PDB entry 2BO4 | X-ray diffraction, 1.95 A resolution | chains A and B of the 4 polymer chains in the assembly

Chain A (and B):
Name: Mannosylglycerate synthase
Source organism: Rhodothermus marinus
Notes: EC 2.4.1.-; chain B of this document is another copy of the same molecule, construct and numbering; everything in this record applies to it too
Reference sequence: Q9RFR0 (Q9RFR0_RHOMR); numbering as in UniProt (aligned over 1-397)
Amino-acid sequence (397 residues; row label = number of the first residue in the row):
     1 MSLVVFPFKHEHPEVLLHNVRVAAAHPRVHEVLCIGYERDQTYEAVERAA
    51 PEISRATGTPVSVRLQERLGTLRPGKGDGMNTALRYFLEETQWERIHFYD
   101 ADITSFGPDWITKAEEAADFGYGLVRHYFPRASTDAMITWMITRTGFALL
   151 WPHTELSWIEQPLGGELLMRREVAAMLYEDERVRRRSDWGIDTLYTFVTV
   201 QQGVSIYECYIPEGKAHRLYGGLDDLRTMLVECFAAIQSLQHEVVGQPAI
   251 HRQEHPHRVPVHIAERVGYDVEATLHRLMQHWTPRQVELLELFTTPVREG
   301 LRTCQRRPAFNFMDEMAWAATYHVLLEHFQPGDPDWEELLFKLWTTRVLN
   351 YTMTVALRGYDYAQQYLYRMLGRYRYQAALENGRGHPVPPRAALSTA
Disordered / not traced: 1, 383-397 (chain B: 1, 382-397)
Residues lining bound ligands: citrate anion (FLC): Arg131, Asp135, Ala136, Met137, Ile138, Thr139, Leu163, Arg218, Leu226, Met229
Curated features (UniProtKB/Swiss-Prot):
  - binding site (GDP-alpha-D-mannose): Pro7 to Glu11, Ile35, Gln66, Lys76, Asp100, Ala101, Leu163, Asp192, Arg218, Tyr220
  - binding site (a divalent metal cation): Asp102, His217
  - binding site ((R)-glycerate): Arg131, Ala136 to Thr139

Interface between chain A and chain B:
Residue-residue contacts (39):
  Glu265(A) - Arg358(B)  hydrogen bond (backbone-side chain)
  Glu265(A) - Tyr362(B)
  Arg266(A) - Arg358(B)
  Val267(A) - Met353(B)
  Val267(A) - Arg358(B)
  Asp270(A) - Asn311(B)  hydrogen bond
  Glu272(A) - Arg307(B)  salt bridge
  Glu272(A) - Pro308(B)
  Glu272(A) - Ala309(B)
  Glu272(A) - Phe310(B)  hydrogen bond (side chain-backbone)
  Glu272(A) - Asn311(B)  hydrogen bond (side chain-backbone)
  Leu275(A) - Leu275(B)  hydrophobic
  Leu275(A) - Phe310(B)  hydrophobic
  His276(A) - Arg307(B)
  Met279(A) - Arg306(B)
  Met279(A) - Arg307(B)
  Arg306(A) - Met279(B)
  Arg307(A) - Glu272(B)  salt bridge
  Arg307(A) - His276(B)
  Arg307(A) - Met279(B)
  Pro308(A) - Glu272(B)
  Pro308(A) - Pro308(B)  hydrophobic
  Ala309(A) - Glu272(B)
  Phe310(A) - Glu272(B)  hydrogen bond (backbone-side chain)
  Asn311(A) - Asp270(B)  hydrogen bond
  Asn311(A) - Glu272(B)  hydrogen bond (backbone-side chain)
  Thr352(A) - Leu357(B)
  Met353(A) - Val267(B)
  Met353(A) - Val271(B)  hydrophobic
  Met353(A) - Met353(B)  hydrophobic
  Ala356(A) - Leu357(B)
  Leu357(A) - Val267(B)  hydrophobic
  Leu357(A) - Thr352(B)
  Leu357(A) - Ala356(B)
  Leu357(A) - Leu357(B)
  Arg358(A) - Ala264(B)
  Arg358(A) - Glu265(B)  hydrogen bond (side chain-backbone)
  Arg358(A) - Val267(B)
  Tyr362(A) - Glu265(B)
Other interface residues (no listed pair), chain A (22 interface residues in all): Ala264, Val271
Other interface residues (no listed pair), chain B (22 interface residues in all): Arg266

Overview:
Chain A and chain B each contribute 22 residues to their interface; the contacts include 8 hydrogen bonds and
2 salt bridges. Among the polar pairs are Glu272(A)-Arg307(B), Glu265(A)-Arg358(B) and Asp270(A)-Asn311(B).
Ligands of chain A: citrate anion.
Both chains are Mannosylglycerate synthase (Rhodothermus marinus). Entry 2BO4 (Dissection of mannosylglycerate
synthase: an archetypal mannosyltransferase) was determined by X-ray diffraction (same publication as 2BO6 and
2BO8).
